Entry 1DQ8 (X-ray diffraction, 2.10 A resolution); this record covers chains A and C of the 4 polymer chains in the assembly.

# Chain A (and C)
Molecule: Protein (hmg-CoA reductase)
Source organism: Homo sapiens
Notes: EC 1.1.1.34; fragment: catalytic portion; chain C of this document is another copy of the same molecule, construct and numbering; everything in this record applies to it too
Reference sequence: P04035 (HMDH_HUMAN); numbering as in UniProt (aligned over 422-888)
Amino-acid sequence (467 residues; each row starts with the number of its first residue):
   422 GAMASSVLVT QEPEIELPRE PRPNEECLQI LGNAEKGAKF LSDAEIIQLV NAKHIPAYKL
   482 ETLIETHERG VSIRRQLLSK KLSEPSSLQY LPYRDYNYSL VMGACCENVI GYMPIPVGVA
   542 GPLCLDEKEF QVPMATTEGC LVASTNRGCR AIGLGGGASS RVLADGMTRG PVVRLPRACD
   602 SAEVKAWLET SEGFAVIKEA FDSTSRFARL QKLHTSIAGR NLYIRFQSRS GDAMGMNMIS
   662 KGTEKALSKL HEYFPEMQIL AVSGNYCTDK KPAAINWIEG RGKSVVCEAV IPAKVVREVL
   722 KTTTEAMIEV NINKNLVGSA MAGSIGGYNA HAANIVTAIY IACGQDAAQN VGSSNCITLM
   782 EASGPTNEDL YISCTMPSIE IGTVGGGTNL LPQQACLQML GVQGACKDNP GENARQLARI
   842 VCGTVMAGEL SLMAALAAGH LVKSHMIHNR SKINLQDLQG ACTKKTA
Not modelled in the structure: 422-438, 452-459, 864-888 (chain C: 422-463, 866-888)
Construct notes: engineered mutation Ile485 (Met in P04035)
Small-molecule neighbours:
  - coenzyme A (COA), molecule 1: Pro477, Tyr479, Glu528, Asn529
  - coenzyme A (COA), molecule 2: Glu559, Gly560, Cys561, Leu562, Ala564, Ser565, Asn567, Arg568, Arg571, Val720, Lys722, His752, Asn755, Ser852, Leu853, Ala856, Leu862
  - 3-hydroxy-3-methyl-glutaric acid (MAH), molecule 1: Glu559, Lys735, Ala751, His752, Asn755, Leu853, Leu857, Leu862
  - 3-hydroxy-3-methyl-glutaric acid (MAH), molecule 2: Arg590, Met657, Ser684, Asn686, Cys688, Asp690, Lys691, Lys692
What the authors report for this chain:
  - self-association interface (contacts with another copy of this molecule); pairs are residue here / residue on that copy: Arg595-Glu730 (salt bridge), Arg641-Glu782 (salt bridge)
  - mutagenesis - M485I: unchanged catalytic activity
  - catalytic residues: Glu559 (proposed by the authors, not directly observed)
  - post-translational modification sites: Ser872 (citing earlier work)

# Chain A / chain C interface
Pairs across the interface (21; chain A residue first):
  Trp698(A) with Ala741(C), hydrogen bond (side chain-backbone); Met742(C)
  Ile699(A) with Met742(C); Ala743(C)
  Ile733(A) with Ile733(C), hydrophobic
  Leu737(A) with Val738(C), hydrophobic
  Val738(A) with Leu737(C), hydrophobic; Ile778(C), hydrophobic; Leu780(C), hydrophobic
  Ala741(A) with Trp698(C), hydrogen bond (backbone-side chain); Tyr749(C)
  Met742(A) with Trp698(C); Ile699(C)
  Ala743(A) with Ile699(C)
  Gly744(A) with Ile746(C)
  Ile746(A) with Gly744(C); Ile746(C), hydrophobic
  Tyr749(A) with Ala741(C); Tyr749(C), hydrogen bond
  Ile778(A) with Val738(C), hydrophobic
  Leu780(A) with Val738(C), hydrophobic
Also at the interface, not in a pair above, chain A (16 interface residues in all): Glu730, Ser745, Glu782
Also at the interface, not in a pair above, chain C (16 interface residues in all): Glu730, Ser745, Glu782

# In short
The chain A/chain C interface involves 16 residues from each chain; the contacts include 3 hydrogen bonds.
Polar contacts include Trp698(A)-Ala741(C) and Tyr749(A)-Tyr749(C). Bound to chain A: coenzyme A and
3-hydroxy-3-methyl-glutaric acid. From the paper: the catalytic residue Glu559(A); M485I of chain A leaves
catalytic activity unchanged.
Chain A and chain C are both Protein (hmg-CoA reductase) (Homo sapiens); the structure, Complex of the
catalytic portion of human hmg-CoA reductase with hmg and CoA, was determined by X-ray diffraction together
with 1DQ9 and 1DQA from the same study.
